1JAC - chains C and D of the 4 polymer chains in the assembly; structure by X-ray diffraction, 2.43 A resolution.

== Chain C ==
Protein: Jacalin
Source organism: Artocarpus heterophyllus
UniProt: P18670 (LECA_ARTIN); residue numbers follow UniProt; this construct covers 1-133
Amino-acid sequence (133 residues; row label = number of the first residue in the row):
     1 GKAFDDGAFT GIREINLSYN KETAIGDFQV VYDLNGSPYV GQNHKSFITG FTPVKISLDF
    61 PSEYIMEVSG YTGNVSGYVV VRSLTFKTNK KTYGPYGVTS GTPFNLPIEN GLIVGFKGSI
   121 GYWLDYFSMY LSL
Curated features (UniProtKB/Swiss-Prot):
  - region: V68 to N89 (IgA-binding)
  - glycosylation (N-linked (GlcNAc...) asparagine): N43, N74
  - natural variant: K45 (K45L; K45T), M66 (M66D; M66V)
Small-molecule neighbours: methyl alpha-D-galactopyranoside (AMG): G1, F47, Y78, V80, G121, Y122, W123, D125

== Chain D ==
Protein: Jacalin
Source organism: Artocarpus heterophyllus
UniProt: P18671 (LEC1_ARTIN); residue numbers follow UniProt; this construct covers 1-20
Amino-acid sequence (20 residues; each row starts with the number of its first residue):
     1 NEQSGKSQTV IVGSWGAKVS
Unresolved in the structure: 1-3, 19-20

== Chain C / chain D interface ==
Contacting residue pairs (26):
  T72(C) with G16(D)
  V79(C) with G16(D); A17(D)
  V81(C) with W15(D)
  F104(C) with W15(D)
  L106(C) with V12(D), hydrophobic; W15(D), hydrophobic
  K117(C) with I11(D)
  D125(C) with G16(D); A17(D), hydrogen bond (backbone-backbone)
  Y126(C) with W15(D); A17(D)
  F127(C) with S14(D), hydrogen bond (backbone-backbone); W15(D), hydrogen bond (backbone-backbone)
  S128(C) with I11(D); V12(D); G13(D); S14(D), hydrogen bond (side chain-backbone)
  M129(C) with I11(D); V12(D), hydrogen bond (backbone-backbone)
  Y130(C) with T9(D); V10(D); I11(D), hydrophobic
  L131(C) with T9(D), hydrogen bond (backbone-side chain); V10(D), hydrogen bond (backbone-backbone); V12(D), hydrophobic
Interface residues without a listed pair, chain C (14 interface residues in all): A8

== Summary ==
The interface between chain C and chain D involves 14 residues on one side and 9 on the other; the contacts
include 7 hydrogen bonds. Among the polar pairs are S128(C)-S14(D), L131(C)-T9(D) and D125(C)-A17(D). Bound to
chain C: methyl alpha-D-galactopyranoside.
Chain C is Jacalin and chain D is Jacalin, both from Artocarpus heterophyllus; the structure, A novel mode of
carbohydrate recognition in jacalin, a moraceae plant lectin with a beta-prism, was determined by X-ray
diffraction.
